5G5E - chain A; structure by X-ray diffraction, 1.80 A resolution.

# Chain A
Name: Tau class glutathione S-transferase
Source organism: Mangifera indica
Notes: EC 2.5.1.18
Chain sequence (229 residues; row label = number of the first residue in the row):
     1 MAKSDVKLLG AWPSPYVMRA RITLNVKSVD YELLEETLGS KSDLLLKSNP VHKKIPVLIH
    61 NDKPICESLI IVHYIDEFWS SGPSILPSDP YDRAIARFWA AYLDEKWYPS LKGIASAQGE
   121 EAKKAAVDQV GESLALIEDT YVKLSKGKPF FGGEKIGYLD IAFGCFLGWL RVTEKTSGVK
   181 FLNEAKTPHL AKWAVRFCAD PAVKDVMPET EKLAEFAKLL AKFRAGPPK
Not modelled in the structure: 1, 222-229
From the paper describing this entry:
  - catalytic residues: Ser-14 (citing earlier work)

# In short
The paper reports the catalytic residue Ser-14.
Chain A is Tau class glutathione S-transferase (Mangifera indica); the structure, Crystallographic structure
of the Tau class glutathione S-transferase MiGSTU from mango Mangifera indica L, was determined by X-ray
diffraction, deposited together with 5G5F and 5KEJ.
